Entry 5LYJ (X-ray diffraction, 2.40 A resolution); this record covers chains C and D of the 6 polymer chains in the assembly.

Chain C:
Molecule: Tubulin alpha-1B chain
From: Bos taurus
Reference sequence: P81947 (TBA1B_BOVIN); numbering as in UniProt (aligned over 1-451)
Amino-acid sequence (451 residues; row label = number of the first residue in the row):
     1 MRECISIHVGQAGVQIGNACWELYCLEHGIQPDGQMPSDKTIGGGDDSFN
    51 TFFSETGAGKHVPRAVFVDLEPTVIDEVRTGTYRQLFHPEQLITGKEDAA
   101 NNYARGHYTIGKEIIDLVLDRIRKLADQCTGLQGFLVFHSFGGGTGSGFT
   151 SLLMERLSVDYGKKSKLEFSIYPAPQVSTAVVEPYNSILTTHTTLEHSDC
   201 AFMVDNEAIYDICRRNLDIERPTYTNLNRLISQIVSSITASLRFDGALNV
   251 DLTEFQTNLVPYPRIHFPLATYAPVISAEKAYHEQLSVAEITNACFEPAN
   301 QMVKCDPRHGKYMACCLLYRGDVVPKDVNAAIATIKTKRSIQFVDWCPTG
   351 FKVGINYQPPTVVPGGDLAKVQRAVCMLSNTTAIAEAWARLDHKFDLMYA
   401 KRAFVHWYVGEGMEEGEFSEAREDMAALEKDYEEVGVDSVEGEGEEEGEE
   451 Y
Not modelled in the structure: 441-451
Metal / ion sites: Ca2+: Asp39, Thr41, Gly44, Glu55
Residues lining bound ligands:
  - Combretastatin A4 (7BA): Thr179, Ala180, Val181
  - GTP (guanosine-5'-triphosphate): Gly10, Gln11, Ala12, Gln15, Ile16, Asp69, Asp98, Ala99, Ala100, Asn101, Ser140, Gly142, Gly143, Gly144, Thr145, Gly146, Ile171, Pro173, Val177, Ser178, Thr179, Glu183, Asn206, Tyr224, Leu227, Asn228, Ile231

Chain D:
Molecule: Tubulin beta-2B chain
From: Bos taurus
Reference sequence: Q6B856 (TBB2B_BOVIN); the author numbering skips numbers that UniProt does not, so the offset changes along the chain: 1-42 = UniProt 1-42; 45-360 = UniProt 43-358; 369-455 = UniProt 359-445
Amino-acid sequence (445 residues; each row starts with the number of its first residue; note: 10 numbers in that range are skipped by the numbering (no residue carries them; nothing is unmodelled there)):
     1 MREIVHIQAGQCGNQIGAKFWEVISDEHGIDPTGSYHGDSDL
    45 QLERINVYYNEATGNKYVPRAILVDLEPGTMDSVRSGPFGQIFRPDNFVF
    95 GQSGAGNNWAKGHYTEGAELVDSVLDVVRKESESCDCLQGFQLTHSLGGG
   145 TGSGMGTLLISKIREEYPDRIMNTFSVMPSPKVSDTVVEPYNATLSVHQL
   195 VENTDETYCIDNEALYDICFRTLKLTTPTYGDLNHLVSATMSGVTTCLRF
   245 PGQLNADLRKLAVNMVPFPRLHFFMPGFAPLTSRGSQQYRALTVPELTQQ
   295 MFDSKNMMAACDPRHGRYLTVAAIFRGRMSMKEVDEQMLNVQNKNSSYFV
   345 EWIPNNVKTAVCDIPP
   369 RGLKMSATFIGNSTAIQELFKRISEQFTAMFRRKAFLHWYTGEGMDEMEF
   419 TEAESNMNDLVSEYQQYQDATADEQGEFEEEEGEDEA
Not modelled in the structure: 1, 282-284, 442-455
Metal / ion sites: Mg2+: Gln11 (together with GDP)
Residues lining bound ligands:
  - Combretastatin A4 (7BA): Tyr202, Gly237, Val238, Cys241, Leu248, Ala250, Lys254, Leu255, Asn258, Met259, Val315, Ala316, Ala317, Ile318, Asn349, Asn350, Val351, Lys352, Thr353, Ala354, Ile378
  - GDP (guanosine-5'-diphosphate): Gly10, Gln11, Cys12, Gln15, Ile16, Asp69, Asn101, Ser140, Gly142, Gly143, Gly144, Thr145, Gly146, Ser147, Val171, Pro173, Val177, Asp179, Glu183, Asn206, Leu209, Tyr224, Leu227, Asn228, Val231
Swiss-Prot annotation at these positions:
  - motif: Met1 to Ile4 (MREI motif)
  - binding site (GTP): Gln11, Glu71, Ser140, Gly144, Thr145, Gly146, Asn206, Asn228
  - binding site (Mg(2+)): Glu71
  - modified residue: Ser40 (Phosphoserine), Thr57 (Phosphothreonine), Lys60 (N6-acetyllysine), Ser174 (Phosphoserine), Thr287 (Phosphothreonine), Thr292 (Phosphothreonine), Arg320 (Omega-N-methylarginine), Glu448 (5-glutamyl polyglutamate)
  - cross-link (Glycyl lysine isopeptide (Lys-Gly)): Lys60 (interchain with G-Cter in ubiquitin), Lys326 (interchain with G-Cter in ubiquitin)

Interface between chain C and chain D:
Contacting residue pairs (52; chain C residue first):
  Thr73(C) with Asn249(D)
  Lys96(C) with Asp130(D), salt bridge
  Glu97(C) with Cys131(D); Arg164(D), salt bridge
  Asp98(C) with Arg2(D), salt bridge; Asp251(D); Lys254(D)
  Ala100(C) with Arg253(D); Lys254(D); Val257(D)
  Asn101(C) with Lys254(D), hydrogen bond; Asn258(D)
  Arg105(C) with Arg253(D)
  Ser178(C) with Asn349(D), hydrogen bond; Lys352(D), hydrogen bond (backbone-side chain)
  Thr179(C) with Lys352(D)
  Ala180(C) with Asn258(D)
  Val181(C) with Asn258(D), hydrogen bond (backbone-side chain); Ile347(D), hydrophobic; Pro348(D); Asn349(D)
  Val182(C) with Asn258(D)
  Glu220(C) with Lys326(D), salt bridge
  Arg221(C) with Met325(D); Lys326(D); Asp329(D), salt bridge
  Tyr224(C) with Gln247(D)
  Leu397(C) with Glu345(D); Trp346(D); Pro348(D), hydrophobic; Ala440(D), hydrophobic
  Met398(C) with Trp346(D); Pro348(D)
  Lys401(C) with Phe262(D); Trp346(D); Ala438(D); Thr439(D), hydrogen bond (side chain-backbone)
  Arg402(C) with Phe262(D)
  Ala403(C) with Pro261(D); Phe262(D), hydrophobic
  Phe404(C) with Val257(D); Asn258(D); Val260(D); Pro261(D), hydrogen bond (backbone-backbone); Ile347(D), hydrophobic
  His406(C) with Val260(D); Pro261(D), hydrogen bond (side chain-backbone); Phe262(D); Pro263(D)
  Trp407(C) with Ala256(D), hydrogen bond (side chain-backbone); Val257(D); Val260(D), hydrogen bond (side chain-backbone)
Other interface residues (no listed pair), chain C (26 interface residues in all): Glu71, Pro175, Lys394
Other interface residues (no listed pair), chain D (32 interface residues in all): Asp199, Met259, Thr314, Asn350

Overview:
Chain C and chain D form an interface of 26 and 32 residues respectively; the contacts include 9 hydrogen
bonds and 5 salt bridges. Polar contacts include Lys96(C)-Asp130(D), Glu97(C)-Arg164(D) and Asp98(C)-Arg2(D).
Combretastatin A4 is bound between chain C and chain D.
Chain C is Tubulin alpha-1B chain and chain D is Tubulin beta-2B chain, both from Bos taurus; the structure,
Tubulin-Combretastatin A4 complex, was determined by X-ray diffraction.
